Entry 6B4J (X-ray diffraction, 3.40 A resolution); this record covers chains B and F of the 3 polymer chains in the assembly.

== Chain B ==
Name: Nucleoporin GLE1
Source organism: Homo sapiens
Reference sequence: Q53GS7 (GLE1_HUMAN); residue numbers follow UniProt; this construct covers 383-698
Sequence (317 residues; each row starts with the number of its first residue):
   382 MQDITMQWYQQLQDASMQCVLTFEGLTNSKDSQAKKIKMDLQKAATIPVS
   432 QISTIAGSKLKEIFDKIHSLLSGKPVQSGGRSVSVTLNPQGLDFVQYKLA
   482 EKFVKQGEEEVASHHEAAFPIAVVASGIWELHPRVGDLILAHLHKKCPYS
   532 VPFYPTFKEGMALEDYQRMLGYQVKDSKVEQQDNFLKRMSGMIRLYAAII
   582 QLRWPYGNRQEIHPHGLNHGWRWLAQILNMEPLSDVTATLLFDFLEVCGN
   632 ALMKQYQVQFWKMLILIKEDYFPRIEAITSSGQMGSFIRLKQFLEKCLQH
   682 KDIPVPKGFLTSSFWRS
Not modelled in the structure: 382-383
Sequence notes: initiating methionine (382)
Curated features (UniProtKB/Swiss-Prot):
  - region: I444 to K483 (Mediates the shuttling between the nucleus and the cytoplasm)
  - natural variant: R569 (R569H: In LCCS1), V617 (V617M: In CAAHD), I684 (I684T: In CAAHD)
What the authors report for this chain:
  - disease-associated variants - R569H, V617M, I684T: decreased stability
  - mutagenesis - G666D/I669D/Q673D: abolished catalytic activity with ATP-dependent RNA helicase DDX19B (chain F)

== Chain F ==
Name: ATP-dependent RNA helicase DDX19B
Source organism: Homo sapiens
Notes: EC 3.6.4.13
Reference sequence: Q9UMR2 (DD19B_HUMAN); numbering as in UniProt (aligned over 54-479)
Sequence (430 residues; each row starts with the number of its first residue):
    50 GPHMEDRAAQSLLNKLIRSNLVDNTNQVEVLQRDPNSPLYSVKSFEELRL
   100 KPQLLQGVYAMGFNRPSKIQENALPLMLAEPPQNLIAQSQSGTGKTAAFV
   150 LAMLSQVEPANKYPQCLCLSPTYELALQTGKVIEQMGKFYPELKLAYAVR
   200 GNKLERGQKISEQIVIGTPGTVLDWCSKLKFIDPKKIKVFVLDEADVMIA
   250 TQGHQDQSIRIQRMLPRNCQMLLFSATFEDSVWKFAQKVVPDPNVIKLKR
   300 EEETLDTIKQYYVLCSSRDEKFQALCNLYGAITIAQAMIFCHTRKTASWL
   350 AAELSKEGHQVALLSGEMMVEQRAAVIERFREGKEKVLVTTNVCARGIDV
   400 EQVSVVINFDLPVDKDGNPDNETYLHRIGRTGRFGKRGLAVNMVDSKHSM
   450 NILNRIQEHFNKKIERLDTDDLDEIEKIAN
Not modelled in the structure: 50-53
Sequence notes: expression tag (50-53)
Ion coordination: Mg2+: T145, D242 (together with AMP-PNP)
Residues lining bound ligands: AMP-PNP (ANP; phosphoaminophosphonic acid-adenylate ester): S60, K64, R67, S68, N69, L70, F94, G111, F112, R114, P115, S116, Q119, Q139, S140, G141, T142, G143, K144, T145, A146, E243
Curated features (UniProtKB/Swiss-Prot):
  - region: D55 to S68 (N-terminal helix)
  - motif: K92 to E120 (Q motif), D242 to D245 (DEAD box)
  - binding site (ATP): Q119, S138 to T145, R429, R432
  - mutagenesis: D223 (D223R: Impairs interaction with NUP214 and RNA), E243 (E243Q: Loss of activity), I258 (I258A: Impairs interaction with NUP214), R259 (R259D: Impairs interaction with NUP214), R262 (R262A: Impairs interaction with NUP214)

== Interface between chain B and chain F ==
Residue-residue contacts - 52 pairs, chain B then chain F:
  K416(B) with D470(F), salt bridge
  M420(B) with D469(F); L471(F), hydrophobic
  Q423(B) with G329(F), hydrogen bond (side chain-backbone); A330(F); L471(F); E475(F)
  K424(B) with C325(F), hydrogen bond; N326(F), hydrogen bond
  T427(B) with G329(F), hydrogen bond (side chain-backbone)
  I428(B) with C325(F); Y328(F); G329(F)
  S431(B) with I333(F); K385(F), hydrogen bond (backbone-side chain)
  Q432(B) with E356(F); G357(F), hydrogen bond (side chain-backbone); K385(F)
  I433(B) with K385(F), hydrogen bond (backbone-side chain)
  S434(B) with Q359(F); G382(F); K383(F)
  T435(B) with E381(F), hydrogen bond (side chain-backbone); G382(F), hydrogen bond (side chain-backbone); K383(F), hydrogen bond (side chain-backbone)
  I436(B) with R378(F); K383(F); E384(F)
  K440(B) with Q359(F), hydrogen bond
  Q458(B) with E356(F)
  S459(B) with E356(F)
  G460(B) with E356(F)
  K479(B) with E475(F), salt bridge
  K483(B) with I331(F), hydrogen bond (side chain-backbone); T332(F); I333(F)
  K486(B) with T332(F)
  Q487(B) with I333(F), hydrogen bond (side chain-backbone); K385(F)
  E490(B) with T332(F), hydrogen bond; I333(F); A334(F), hydrogen bond (side chain-backbone); S403(F), hydrogen bond
  E491(B) with A334(F); K385(F), salt bridge
  S494(B) with Q401(F)
  H495(B) with R380(F); E381(F), hydrogen bond (side chain-backbone); G382(F); Q401(F)
  Q554(B) with N479(F)
  N565(B) with R436(F)
Interface residues without a listed pair, chain B (28 interface residues in all): K419, Q562
Interface residues without a listed pair, chain F (33 interface residues in all): H358, E400, F433, G434, K435, D472

== In short ==
28 residues of chain B and 33 residues of chain F are in contact; the contacts include 17 hydrogen bonds and 3
salt bridges. Polar contacts include K416(B)-D470(F), K479(B)-E475(F) and E491(B)-K385(F). From the paper:
R569H, V617M and I684T of chain B reduce stability; G666D/I669D/Q673D of chain B abolish catalytic activity
with ATP-dependent RNA helicase DDX19B (chain F).
Here chain B is Nucleoporin GLE1 and chain F is ATP-dependent RNA helicase DDX19B, both from Homo sapiens.
Entry 6B4J (Crystal structure of human Gle1 CTD-Nup42 GBM-DDX19B(AMPPNP) complex) was determined by X-ray
diffraction, deposited together with 6B4E, 6B4H and 6B4I.
